PDB entry 9DDS | X-ray diffraction, 1.78 A resolution | chain A

# Chain A
Name: Alpha- and gamma-adaptin-binding protein p34
Source organism: Homo sapiens
Notes: fragment: G domain
UniProtKB: Q6PD74 (AAGAB_HUMAN); numbering as in UniProt (aligned over 1-177)
Amino-acid sequence (177 residues; each row starts with the number of its first residue):
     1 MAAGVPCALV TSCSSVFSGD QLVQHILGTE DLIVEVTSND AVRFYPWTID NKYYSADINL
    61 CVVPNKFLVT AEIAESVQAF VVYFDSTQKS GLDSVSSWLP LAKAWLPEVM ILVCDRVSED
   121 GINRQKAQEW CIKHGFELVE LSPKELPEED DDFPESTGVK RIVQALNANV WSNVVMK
Not modelled in the structure: 1-2, 145-155
Differences from the reference sequence: engineered mutation K144 (Glu in Q6PD74)
Disulfide bonds: C7-C61
From the paper describing this entry:
  - disease-associated variants - V139I (Tm change 1.7 degC): decreased stability
  - mutagenesis - Y53R/Y54R, D151R/F153R/E155R, A168R: abolished binding to GST-AP2sigma1

# In short
The paper reports that Y53R/Y54R, D151R/F153R/E155R and A168R abolish binding to GST-AP2sigma1; V139I reduces
stability.
Chain A is Alpha- and gamma-adaptin-binding protein p34 (Homo sapiens); the structure, Crystal structure of
human AAGAB G domain with E144K mutation, was determined by X-ray diffraction, deposited together with 9DDT.
